Entry 8TRS (X-ray diffraction, 1.90 A resolution); this record covers chains G and D of the 3 polymer chains in the assembly.

== Chain G ==
Molecule: S1CE variant of Fab C1 light chain
Source organism: Homo sapiens
Notes: engineered mutation(s): SPHAGLSSP replaced by QGTTS; Q165S, K167Y; antibody fragment or engineered binder
Amino-acid sequence (215 residues; each row starts with the number of its first residue; note: 18 numbers in that range are skipped by the numbering (no residue carries them; nothing is unmodelled there)):
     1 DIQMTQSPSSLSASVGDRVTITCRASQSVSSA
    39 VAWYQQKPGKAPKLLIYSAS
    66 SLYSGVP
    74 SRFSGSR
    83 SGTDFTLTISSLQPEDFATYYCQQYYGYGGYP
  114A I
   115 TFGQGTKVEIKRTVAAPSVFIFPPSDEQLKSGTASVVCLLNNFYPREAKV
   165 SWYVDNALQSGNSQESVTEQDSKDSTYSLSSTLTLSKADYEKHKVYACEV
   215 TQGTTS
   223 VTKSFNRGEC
Cystine bridges: Cys-23/Cys-104, Cys-152/Cys-212

== Chain D ==
Molecule: Ephrin type-A receptor 2
Source organism: Homo sapiens
Notes: EC 2.7.10.1
UniProt: P29317 (EPHA2_HUMAN), isoform P29317-2; numbering as in UniProt (aligned over 199-326)
Amino-acid sequence (132 residues; each row starts with the number of its first residue):
   199 KKCPELLQGLAHFPETIAGSDAPSLATVAGTCVDHAVVPPGGEEPRMHCA
   249 VDGEWLVPIGQCLCQAGYEKVEDACQACSPGFFKFEASESPCLECPEHTL
   299 PSPEGATSCECEEGFFRAPQDPASMPCTLVPR
Disordered / not traced: 330
Differences from the reference sequence: expression tag (327-330)
Cystine bridges: Cys-201/Cys-247, Cys-230/Cys-260, Cys-262/Cys-273, Cys-276/Cys-290, Cys-293/Cys-307, Cys-309/Cys-325

== How chain G and chain D interact ==
Contacting residue pairs - 22 pairs, chain G then chain D:
  Ser-30(G) with Pro-299(D)
  Ser-31(G) with Pro-299(D)
  Ala-32(G) with Pro-299(D)
  Tyr-55(G) with Ser-277(D), hydrogen bond; Pro-278(D)
  Ser-56(G) with Pro-278(D)
  Ser-66(G) with Pro-278(D)
  Tyr-108(G) with Leu-298(D), hydrophobic; Glu-310(D)
  Gly-109(G) with Glu-295(D); His-296(D), hydrogen bond (backbone-backbone); Thr-297(D)
  Tyr-110(G) with Gly-279(D); Cys-293(D), hydrophobic; Pro-294(D); Glu-295(D); Thr-297(D); Pro-299(D)
  Gly-112(G) with His-296(D)
  Tyr-113(G) with His-296(D); Glu-310(D), hydrogen bond; Phe-313(D)
Also at the interface, not in a pair above, chain D (13 interface residues in all): Glu-292

== Overview ==
Chain G and chain D form an interface of 11 and 13 residues respectively, with 3 hydrogen bonds. Polar pairs
include Tyr-55(G)/Ser-277(D), Tyr-113(G)/Glu-310(D) and Gly-109(G)/His-296(D).
Chain G is S1CE variant of Fab C1 light chain and chain D is Ephrin type-A receptor 2, both from Homo sapiens;
the structure, Structure of the EphA2 CRD bound to FabS1CE_C1, trigonal form, was determined by X-ray
diffraction, deposited together with 8T58, 8T6I, 8T7F, 8T7G, 8T7I, 8T8I and 3 further entries.
